254L - chain A; structure by X-ray diffraction, 1.90 A resolution.

== Chain A ==
Molecule: Lysozyme
Organism: Enterobacteria phage T4
Notes: EC 3.2.1.17
UniProt: P00720 (LYS_BPT4); residue numbers follow UniProt; this construct covers 1-164
Chain sequence (164 residues; numbered 1 to 164; the number before each row is that of its first residue):
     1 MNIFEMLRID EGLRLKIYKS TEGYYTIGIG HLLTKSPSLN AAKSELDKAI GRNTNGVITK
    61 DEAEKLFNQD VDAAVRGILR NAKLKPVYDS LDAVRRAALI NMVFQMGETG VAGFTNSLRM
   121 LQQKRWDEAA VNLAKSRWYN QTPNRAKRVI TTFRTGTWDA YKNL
Construct notes: engineered mutation S20 (Asp in P00720), T54 (Cys in P00720), A97 (Cys in P00720)
Swiss-Prot annotation at these positions:
  - active site: E11 (Proton donor/acceptor)
  - binding site (substrate): L32, F104, S117, N132
  - mutagenesis: E11 (E11A/F/H/M/N: Complete loss of enzymatic activity; E11N: Loss of 84% of enzymatic activity; E11Q: Complete loss of activity), T26 (T26E: Complete loss of activity at neutral pH; covalently bound substrate; T26H: Facilitates transglycosylation more effectively than hydrolysis; covalently bound substrate), G30 (G30A: Almost complete loss of enzymatic activity; G30F: Almost complete loss of enzymatic activity. The enzyme is destabilized by 1.5 kcal/mol), S117 (S117F: 10-fold decrease in enzymatic activity; S117I: 500-fold decrease in enzymatic activity; S117V: 50-fold decrease in enzymatic activity), N132 (N132I: 5-fold decrease in enzymatic activity; N132M/F: 2-fold decrease in enzymatic activity)
What the authors report for this chain:
  - catalytic residues: E11

== Summary ==
From UniProt: active-site residue E11, 4 substrate-binding residues and 5 mutagenesis sites. The paper reports
the catalytic residue E11.
Chain A is Lysozyme (Enterobacteria phage T4); the structure, LYSOZYME, was determined by X-ray diffraction
together with 253L and 255L from the same study.
